2F6A - chains E and F of the 5 polymer chains in the assembly; structure by X-ray diffraction, 3.29 A resolution.

Chain E (and F):
Molecule: Collagen
Notes: chain F of this document is another copy of the same molecule, construct and numbering; everything in this record applies to it too
Amino-acid sequence (30 residues; row label = number of the first residue in the row):
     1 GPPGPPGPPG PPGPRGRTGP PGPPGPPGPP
Modified residues: Pro3, Pro6, Pro9, Pro12, Pro21, Pro24, Pro27, Pro30 (4-hydroxyproline; HYP)

Interface between chain E and chain F:
Contacting residue pairs (53; chain E residue first):
  Gly1(E) with Pro2(F)
  Pro2(E) with Pro2(F)
  Pro3(E) with Pro2(F)
  Gly4(E) with Pro2(F); Gly4(F); Pro5(F)
  Pro5(E) with Gly4(F); Pro5(F)
  Pro6(E) with Pro5(F)
  Gly7(E) with Pro5(F), hydrogen bond (backbone-backbone); Pro6(F); Gly7(F); Pro8(F)
  Pro8(E) with Gly7(F)
  Pro9(E) with Pro8(F)
  Gly10(E) with Pro8(F), hydrogen bond (backbone-backbone); Gly10(F); Pro11(F)
  Pro11(E) with Gly10(F); Pro11(F)
  Pro12(E) with Pro11(F)
  Gly13(E) with Pro11(F), hydrogen bond (backbone-backbone); Pro12(F); Gly13(F); Pro14(F)
  Pro14(E) with Gly13(F); Pro14(F)
  Arg15(E) with Pro14(F); Arg15(F); Arg17(F)
  Gly16(E) with Pro14(F), hydrogen bond (backbone-backbone); Gly16(F)
  Arg17(E) with Gly16(F)
  Thr18(E) with Arg17(F)
  Gly19(E) with Arg17(F), hydrogen bond (backbone-backbone); Gly19(F); Pro20(F)
  Pro21(E) with Pro20(F)
  Gly22(E) with Pro20(F), hydrogen bond (backbone-backbone); Gly22(F); Pro23(F)
  Pro24(E) with Pro23(F)
  Gly25(E) with Pro23(F), hydrogen bond (backbone-backbone); Pro24(F); Gly25(F); Pro26(F)
  Pro26(E) with Gly25(F)
  Pro27(E) with Pro26(F)
  Gly28(E) with Pro26(F), hydrogen bond (backbone-backbone); Gly28(F); Pro29(F)
  Pro29(E) with Gly28(F)
  Pro30(E) with Pro29(F)
Other interface residues (no listed pair), chain E (30 interface residues in all): Pro20, Pro23
Other interface residues (no listed pair), chain F (28 interface residues in all): Pro3, Pro9, Thr18, Pro21, Pro27

Summary:
Chain E and chain F form an interface of 30 and 28 residues respectively; the contacts include 8 hydrogen
bonds. The backbones hydrogen-bond at Gly7(E)-Pro5(F), Gly10(E)-Pro8(F) and Gly13(E)-Pro11(F).
Both chains are Collagen. Entry 2F6A (Collagen Adhesin and Collagen Complex Structure) was determined by X-ray
diffraction together with 2F68 from the same study.
